1JK8 - chains A and B of the 3 polymer chains in the assembly; structure by X-ray diffraction, 2.40 A resolution.

[Chain A]
Name: MHC class II HLA-DQ8
From: Homo sapiens
Notes: fragment: alpha chain (DQA1*0301)
UniProtKB: Q5Y7H0 (Q5Y7H0_HUMAN); the construct lacks a stretch of the UniProt sequence, so the offset changes along the chain: 2-9 = UniProt 27-34; 10-181 = UniProt 36-207
Sequence (181 residues; row label = number of the first residue in the row):
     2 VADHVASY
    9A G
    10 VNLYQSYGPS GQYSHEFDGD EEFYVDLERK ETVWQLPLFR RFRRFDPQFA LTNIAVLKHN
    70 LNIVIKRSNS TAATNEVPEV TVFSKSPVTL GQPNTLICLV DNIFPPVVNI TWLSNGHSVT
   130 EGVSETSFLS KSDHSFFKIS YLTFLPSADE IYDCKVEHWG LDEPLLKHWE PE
Differences from the reference sequence: engineered mutation Ala-157 (Asp183 in Q5Y7H0)
Disulfide bonds: Cys-107/Cys-163
Covalent attachments: N-acetylglucosamine (NAG) linked to Asn-78

[Chain B]
Name: MHC class II HLA-DQ8
From: Homo sapiens
Notes: fragment: beta chain (DQB1*0302)
UniProtKB: O19714 (O19714_HUMAN); residues 3-192 here correspond to UniProt positions 24-213 (UniProt number = residue number + 21)
Sequence (190 residues; row label = number of the first residue in the row):
     3 SPEDFVYQFK GMCYFTNGTE RVRLVTRYIY NREEYARFDS DVGVYRAVTP LGPPAAEYWN
    63 SQKEVLERTR AELDTVCRHN YQLELRTTLQ RRVEPTVTIS PSRTEALNHH NLLVCSVTDF
   123 YPAQIKVRWF RNDQEETTGV VSTPLIRNGD WTFQILVMLE MTPQRGDVYT CHVEHPSLQN
   183 PIIVEWRAQS
Disulfide bonds: Cys-15/Cys-79, Cys-117/Cys-173

[Interface between chain A and chain B]
Contacting residue pairs (126):
  Ala-3(A) / Phe-17(B)
  Ala-3(A) / Thr-18(B)
  Asp-4(A) / Phe-17(B)  hydrogen bond (backbone-backbone)
  Asp-4(A) / Thr-18(B)
  Asp-4(A) / Asn-19(B)  hydrogen bond (side chain-backbone)
  His-5(A) / Cys-15(B)
  His-5(A) / Tyr-16(B)
  His-5(A) / Phe-17(B)  hydrogen bond (backbone-backbone)
  His-5(A) / Leu-91(B)
  Val-6(A) / Met-14(B)  hydrophobic
  Val-6(A) / Cys-15(B)
  Val-6(A) / Tyr-16(B)  hydrophobic
  Ala-7(A) / Gly-13(B)
  Ala-7(A) / Met-14(B)
  Ala-7(A) / Cys-15(B)  hydrogen bond (backbone-backbone)
  Ser-8(A) / Gly-13(B)
  Ser-8(A) / Met-14(B)
  Tyr-9(A) / Gly-13(B)  hydrogen bond (backbone-backbone)
  Tyr-9(A) / Cys-15(B)  hydrophobic
  Tyr-9(A) / Val-78(B)  hydrophobic
  Tyr-9(A) / Asn-82(B)
  Tyr-9(A) / Glu-86(B)  hydrogen bond
  Gly-9A(A) / Phe-11(B)
  Gly-9A(A) / Lys-12(B)
  Gly-9A(A) / Gly-13(B)  hydrogen bond (backbone-backbone)
  Val-10(A) / Phe-11(B)
  Asn-11(A) / Tyr-9(B)
  Asn-11(A) / Gln-10(B)
  Asn-11(A) / Phe-11(B)  hydrogen bond (backbone-backbone)
  Leu-12(A) / Val-8(B)  hydrophobic
  Leu-12(A) / Tyr-9(B)
  Tyr-13(A) / Phe-7(B)
  Tyr-13(A) / Val-8(B)
  Tyr-13(A) / Tyr-9(B)  hydrogen bond (backbone-backbone)
  Gln-14(A) / Asp-6(B)  hydrogen bond
  Gln-14(A) / Phe-7(B)
  Gln-14(A) / Val-8(B)
  Ser-15(A) / Asp-6(B)
  Ser-15(A) / Phe-7(B)  hydrogen bond (side chain-backbone)
  Tyr-16(A) / Pro-4(B)  hydrophobic
  Tyr-16(A) / Asp-6(B)  hydrogen bond (backbone-side chain)
  Phe-26(A) / Glu-86(B)
  Phe-26(A) / Thr-90(B)
  Phe-26(A) / Leu-91(B)  hydrophobic
  Asp-27(A) / Arg-149(B)  hydrogen bond (backbone-side chain)
  Gly-28(A) / Arg-149(B)  hydrogen bond (backbone-side chain)
  Asp-29(A) / Tyr-123(B)
  Asp-29(A) / Arg-149(B)  salt bridge
  Asp-29(A) / Trp-153(B)
  Glu-30(A) / Trp-153(B)  hydrogen bond (backbone-side chain)
  Glu-31(A) / Glu-86(B)
  Glu-31(A) / Thr-90(B)
  Glu-31(A) / Trp-153(B)
  Gln-44(A) / Trp-153(B)
  Leu-45(A) / Arg-93(B)
  Leu-45(A) / Trp-153(B)  hydrophobic
  Phe-48(A) / Thr-89(B)
  Phe-48(A) / Thr-90(B)
  Phe-48(A) / Trp-153(B)  hydrophobic
  Phe-51(A) / Arg-88(B)
  Phe-51(A) / Thr-89(B)
  Arg-52(A) / Leu-85(B)
  Arg-52(A) / Glu-86(B)  salt bridge
  Arg-52(A) / Thr-89(B)  hydrogen bond
  Arg-52(A) / Thr-90(B)
  Leu-66(A) / Tyr-9(B)  hydrophobic
  Leu-66(A) / Phe-11(B)  hydrophobic
  Asn-69(A) / Tyr-9(B)  hydrogen bond
  Leu-70(A) / Phe-7(B)
  Leu-70(A) / Val-8(B)
  Leu-70(A) / Tyr-9(B)  hydrophobic
  Leu-70(A) / Tyr-32(B)  hydrophobic
  Val-73(A) / Tyr-32(B)  hydrophobic
  Val-73(A) / Tyr-37(B)
  Ile-74(A) / Phe-7(B)  hydrophobic
  Ile-74(A) / Tyr-32(B)
  Arg-76(A) / Tyr-37(B)
  Arg-76(A) / Leu-53(B)  hydrogen bond (side chain-backbone)
  Arg-76(A) / Pro-56(B)
  Ser-77(A) / Tyr-32(B)  hydrogen bond
  Ser-79(A) / Phe-7(B)
  Thr-80(A) / Phe-7(B)
  Thr-80(A) / Tyr-32(B)  hydrogen bond (backbone-side chain)
  Thr-80(A) / Asn-33(B)  hydrogen bond (backbone-side chain)
  Ala-81(A) / Asp-6(B)
  Ala-81(A) / Phe-7(B)  hydrophobic
  Ala-81(A) / Asn-33(B)
  Ala-82(A) / Asp-6(B)  hydrogen bond (backbone-backbone)
  Ala-82(A) / Asn-33(B)
  Glu-85(A) / Arg-34(B)  salt bridge
  Phe-92(A) / Ile-148(B)  hydrophobic
  Phe-92(A) / Asn-150(B)
  Phe-92(A) / Gln-156(B)
  Ser-93(A) / Gln-156(B)  hydrogen bond (backbone-side chain)
  Lys-94(A) / Thr-120(B)
  Lys-94(A) / Asp-121(B)  salt bridge
  Lys-94(A) / Asp-152(B)  salt bridge
  Lys-94(A) / Thr-154(B)  hydrogen bond
  Lys-94(A) / Gln-156(B)
  Pro-96(A) / Thr-100(B)
  Pro-96(A) / Ser-118(B)
  Ile-106(A) / Asn-150(B)
  Phe-113(A) / Gln-10(B)
  Phe-113(A) / Asn-33(B)
  Phe-113(A) / Arg-34(B)
  Pro-114(A) / Asp-6(B)
  Pro-114(A) / Val-8(B)  hydrophobic
  Val-116(A) / Asp-6(B)
  Ser-139(A) / Lys-12(B)
  Lys-140(A) / Lys-12(B)  hydrogen bond (backbone-side chain)
  Asp-142(A) / Arg-34(B)  salt bridge
  His-143(A) / Gln-10(B)  hydrogen bond (backbone-side chain)
  His-143(A) / Lys-12(B)  hydrogen bond
  His-143(A) / Ile-31(B)
  His-143(A) / Arg-34(B)
  His-143(A) / Glu-36(B)  salt bridge
  Ser-144(A) / Arg-34(B)
  Phe-145(A) / Gln-10(B)
  Ile-148(A) / Arg-149(B)
  Ile-148(A) / Asn-150(B)
  Ile-148(A) / Gly-151(B)
  Tyr-150(A) / Asn-150(B)  hydrogen bond (side chain-backbone)
  Tyr-150(A) / Gly-151(B)
  Tyr-150(A) / Asp-152(B)  hydrogen bond (side chain-backbone)
  Trp-168(A) / Ser-3(B)
  Trp-168(A) / Pro-4(B)
Other interface residues (no listed pair), chain A (63 interface residues in all): Val-2, Leu-47, Asn-62, Asn-84, Ser-95, Pro-115, Thr-135, Phe-146
Other interface residues (no listed pair), chain B (49 interface residues in all): Glu-5, Arg-29, Tyr-30

[Overview]
Chain A and chain B form an interface of 63 and 49 residues respectively; the contacts include 29 hydrogen
bonds and 7 salt bridges. Among the polar pairs are Asp-29(A)/Arg-149(B), Arg-52(A)/Glu-86(B) and
Glu-85(A)/Arg-34(B). Covalently linked N-acetylglucosamine: at Asn-78(A).
Here chain A is MHC class II HLA-DQ8 and chain B is MHC class II HLA-DQ8, both from Homo sapiens. Entry 1JK8
(Crystal structure of a human insulin peptide-HLA-DQ8 complex) was determined by X-ray diffraction.
